7OZK - chains B and D of the 4 polymer chains in the assembly; structure by electron microscopy, 2.31 A resolution.

Chain B:
Protein: Capsid protein VP2
From: Human enterovirus 70 (strain J670/71)
UniProt: P32537 (POLG_HE701); residues 1-250 here correspond to UniProt positions 70-319 (UniProt number = residue number + 69)
Chain sequence (250 residues; row label = number of the first residue in the row):
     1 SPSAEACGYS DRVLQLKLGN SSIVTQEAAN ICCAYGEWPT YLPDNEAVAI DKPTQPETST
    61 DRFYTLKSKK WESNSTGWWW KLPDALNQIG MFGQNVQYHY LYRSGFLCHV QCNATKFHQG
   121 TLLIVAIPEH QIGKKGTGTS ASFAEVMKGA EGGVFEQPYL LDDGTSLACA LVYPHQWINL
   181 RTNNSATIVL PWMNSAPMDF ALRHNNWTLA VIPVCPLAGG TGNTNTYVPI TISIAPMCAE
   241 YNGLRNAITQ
Not modelled in the structure: 1-9, 249-250
UniProt features mapped onto this chain:
  - site: Q250 (Cleavage)

Chain D:
Protein: Capsid protein VP4
From: Human enterovirus 70 (strain J670/71)
UniProt: P32537 (POLG_HE701); residues 1-68 here correspond to UniProt positions 2-69 (UniProt number = residue number + 1)
Chain sequence (68 residues; row label = number of the first residue in the row):
     1 GAQVSRQQTG THENANVATG GSSITYNQIN FYKDSYAASA SKQDFSQDPS KFTEPVAEAL
    61 KAGAPVLK
Not modelled in the structure: 1-27, 68
UniProt features mapped onto this chain:
  - site: K68 (Cleavage)
  - lipidation: G1 (N-myristoyl glycine)

Interface between chain B and chain D:
Residue-residue contacts (13):
  R12(B) with L67(D)
  A29(B) with L67(D)
  N30(B) with V56(D); A57(D); E58(D), hydrogen bond (side chain-backbone); L60(D)
  I31(B) with V56(D); A57(D), hydrogen bond (backbone-backbone)
  C32(B) with P55(D)
  C33(B) with P55(D), hydrogen bond (backbone-backbone)
  Y35(B) with K51(D); F52(D), hydrophobic
  G36(B) with K51(D)
Interface residues without a listed pair, chain B (11 interface residues in all): S10, A28, V172

Overview:
Chain B and chain D form an interface of 11 and 8 residues respectively, with 3 hydrogen bonds. Polar contacts
include N30(B)-E58(D), I31(B)-A57(D) and C33(B)-P55(D).
Chain B is Capsid protein VP2 and chain D is Capsid protein VP4, both from Human enterovirus 70 (strain
J670/71); the structure, CryoEM structure of human enterovirus 70 in complex with Pleconaril, was determined
by electron microscopy together with 7OZL, 7OZI, 7OZJ and 7OPX from the same study.
